Entry 6PCB (X-ray diffraction, 1.61 A resolution); this record covers chains A and C of the 4 polymer chains in the assembly.

[Chain A (and C)]
Molecule: Beta-ketoadipyl-CoA thiolase
Organism: Pseudomonas putida (strain ATCC 47054 / DSM 6125 / NCIMB 11950 / KT2440)
Notes: EC 2.3.1.16, 2.3.1.174; chain C of this document is another copy of the same molecule, construct and numbering; everything in this record applies to it too
Reference sequence: Q88N39 (Q88N39_PSEPK); numbering as in UniProt (aligned over 1-400)
Chain sequence (423 residues; numbered -22 to 400; the number before each row is that of its first residue; numbers below 1 keep their minus sign (Met-22 is residue -22)):
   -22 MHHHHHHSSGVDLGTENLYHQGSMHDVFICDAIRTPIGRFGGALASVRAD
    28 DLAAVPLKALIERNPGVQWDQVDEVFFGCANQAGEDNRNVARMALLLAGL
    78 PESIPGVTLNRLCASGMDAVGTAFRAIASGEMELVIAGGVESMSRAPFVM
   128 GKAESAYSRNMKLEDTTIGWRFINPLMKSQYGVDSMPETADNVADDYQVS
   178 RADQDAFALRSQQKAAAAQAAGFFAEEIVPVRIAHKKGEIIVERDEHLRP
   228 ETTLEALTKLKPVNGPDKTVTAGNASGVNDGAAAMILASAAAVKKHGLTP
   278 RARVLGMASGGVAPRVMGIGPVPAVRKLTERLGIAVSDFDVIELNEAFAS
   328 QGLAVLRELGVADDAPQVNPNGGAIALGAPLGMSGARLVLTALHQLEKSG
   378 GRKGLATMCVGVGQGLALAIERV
Not modelled in the structure: -22 to -3 (chain C: -22 to -1, 212-215)
Construct notes: initiating methionine (-22); expression tag (-21 to 0); engineered mutation Ala356 (His in Q88N39)
Modified positions: Cys386 (S-hydroxycysteine; CSO)
Covalently attached groups: coenzyme A (COA) linked to Cys90
Residues lining bound ligands: coenzyme A (COA): Ile145, Met163, Pro164, Gln189, Arg226, Thr229, Ala233, Leu234, Leu237, Val240, Ala249, Gly250, Ala252, Ser253, Gly254, Val255, Asn322, Ala324, Phe325, Ala356, Leu358, Cys386
From the paper describing this entry:
  - mutagenesis - H356A: decreased catalytic activity
  - binding site for coenzyme A: Cys90
  - conformationally variable residues (side-chain flip): Arg65, Met163
  - catalytic residues: Cys90 (proposed by the authors, not directly observed)

[Chain A / chain C interface]
Residue-residue contacts - 19 pairs, chain A then chain C:
  Met127(A) - Met127(C)  hydrophobic
  Lys129(A) - Tyr134(C)
  Lys129(A) - Ser135(C)
  Lys129(A) - Arg136(C)
  Ala130(A) - Ala130(C)  hydrophobic
  Ala130(A) - Ala133(C)
  Ala130(A) - Tyr134(C)  hydrogen bond (backbone-backbone)
  Glu131(A) - Ala133(C)
  Glu131(A) - Tyr134(C)
  Ser132(A) - Ala133(C)
  Ala133(A) - Ala130(C)
  Ala133(A) - Glu131(C)
  Ala133(A) - Ser132(C)
  Ala133(A) - Ala133(C)
  Tyr134(A) - Lys129(C)
  Tyr134(A) - Ala130(C)  hydrogen bond (backbone-backbone)
  Tyr134(A) - Glu131(C)
  Ser135(A) - Lys129(C)
  Arg136(A) - Lys129(C)
Also at the interface, not in a pair above, chain A (10 interface residues in all): Met138
Also at the interface, not in a pair above, chain C (10 interface residues in all): Met138

[In short]
The chain A/chain C interface involves 10 residues from each chain; the contacts include 2 hydrogen bonds. The
hydrogen-bonded pair Ala130(A)-Tyr134(C) is a backbone contact. Covalently linked coenzyme A: at Cys90(A). The
paper reports the catalytic residue Cys90(A); H356A of chain A reduces catalytic activity.
Chain A and chain C are both Beta-ketoadipyl-CoA thiolase (Pseudomonas putida (strain ATCC 47054 / DSM 6125 /
NCIMB 11950 / KT2440)); the structure, Crystal structure of beta-ketoadipyl-CoA thiolase mutant (H356A) in
complex with COA, was determined by X-ray diffraction, deposited together with 6PCA, 6PCC and 6PCD.
